PDB entry 4H0K | X-ray diffraction, 1.95 A resolution | chain A

[Chain A]
Molecule: Cytochrome c6
UniProtKB: P0A3X7 (CYC6_NOSS1); residues 1-86 here correspond to UniProt positions 26-111 (UniProt number = residue number + 25)
Sequence (86 residues; each row starts with the number of its first residue):
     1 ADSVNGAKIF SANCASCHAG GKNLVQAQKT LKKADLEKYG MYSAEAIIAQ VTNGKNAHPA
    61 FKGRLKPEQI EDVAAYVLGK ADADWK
Differences from the reference sequence: engineered mutation His-58 (Met83 in P0A3X7)
UniProt features mapped onto this chain:
  - binding site (heme c): Cys-14, Cys-17, His-18
Glycans and other covalent adducts: heme c (HEC) linked to Cys-14, Cys-17
Bound ions: heme c Fe: His-18, His-58
Small-molecule neighbours: heme c (HEC): Asn-13, Ser-16, His-18, Asn-23, Val-25, Gln-26, Lys-29, Thr-30, Leu-31, Asp-35, Leu-36, Tyr-39, Met-41, Ile-47, Gln-50, Val-51, Lys-55, Asn-56, His-58, Pro-59, Phe-61, Val-73, Val-77
What the authors report for this chain:
  - heme c coordination: His-58
  - conformationally variable residues (loop rearrangement): Lys-55, Trp-85, Lys-86

[In short]
Covalently linked heme c: at Cys-14. His-18 and His-58 coordinate a heme c Fe ion. UniProt lists 3 heme
c-binding residues. The paper reports heme c coordination by His-58; conformational variability at Lys-55,
Trp-85 and Lys-86.
Chain A is Cytochrome c6; the structure, Mutant m58h of Nostoc sp cytochrome c6, was determined by X-ray
diffraction together with 4GYD and 4H0J from the same study.
